PDB entry 6ZMN | X-ray diffraction, 2.33 A resolution | chains B and C of the 4 polymer chains in the assembly

# Chain B
Protein: Mothers against decapentaplegic homolog 3
From: Homo sapiens
UniProt: P84022 (SMAD3_HUMAN); aligned to UniProt positions 10-133 over residues 10-133 (the alignment contains insertions or deletions, so no single offset holds)
Amino-acid sequence (125 residues; numbered 9 to 133; the number before each row is that of its first residue):
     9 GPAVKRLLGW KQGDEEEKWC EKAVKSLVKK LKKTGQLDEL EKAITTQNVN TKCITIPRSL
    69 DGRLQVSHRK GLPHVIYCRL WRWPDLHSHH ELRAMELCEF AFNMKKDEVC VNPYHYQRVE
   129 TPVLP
Unresolved in the structure: 128-133
Construct notes: expression tag (9); conflict Ala11 (Ile in P84022), Gln20 (Lys in P84022), Asp22 (Glu in P84022), Glu23 (Gln in P84022)
Metal / ion sites: Zn2+: Cys61, Cys106, Cys118, His123
UniProt features mapped onto this chain:
  - site: Lys40 (Required for trimerization), Lys41 (Required for interaction with DNA and JUN and for functional cooperation with JUN)
  - cross-link: Lys33 (Glycyl lysine isopeptide (Lys-Gly) (interchain with G-Cter in ubiquitin))
From the paper describing this entry:
  - binding site for the 16-nt DNA strand (chain C): Arg71
  - binding site for the 16-nt DNA strand: Gln73, Lys78

# Chain C
Molecule: 16-nt DNA strand
Sequence (16 nucleotides; row label = number of the first residue in the row):
     1 TGCAGGCGCG CCTGCA

# Interface between chain B and chain C
Residue-residue contacts (12; chain B residue first):
  Ser67(B) with DG10(C), phosphate contact
  Leu68(B) with DG10(C), hydrogen bond to the phosphate; DC11(C), phosphate contact
  Leu72(B) with DC9(C), phosphate contact
  Gln73(B) with DG8(C), hydrogen bond to the phosphate; DC9(C), hydrogen bond to the phosphate
  Val74(B) with DG8(C), phosphate contact
  Ser75(B) with DG8(C), hydrogen bond to the phosphate
  His76(B) with DC7(C), salt bridge to the phosphate; DG8(C), hydrogen bond to the phosphate
  Lys78(B) with DG10(C), hydrogen bond to the base; DC11(C), base contact
Other interface residues (no listed pair), chain B (11 interface residues in all): Lys38, Asp69, Arg71

# Overview
11 residues of chain B and 5 residues of chain C are in contact; the contacts include 6 hydrogen bonds and 1
salt bridge. Polar pairs include Lys78(B)-DG10(C), Leu68(B)-DG10(C) and Gln73(B)-DG8(C). The paper reports a
binding site for the 16-nt DNA strand at Gln73(B) and Lys78(B); a binding site for the 16-nt DNA strand (chain
C) at Arg71(B).
Chain B is Mothers against decapentaplegic homolog 3 (Homo sapiens) and chain C is a 16-nt DNA strand; the
structure, Crystal structure of the Smad3-Smad5 MH1 domain chimera bound to the GGCGC site, was determined by
X-ray diffraction (same publication as 6TBZ, 6TCE, 6FZS and 6FZT).
